Entry 4EPE (X-ray diffraction, 2.05 A resolution); this record covers chains C and A of the 3 polymer chains in the assembly.

[Chain C]
Protein: Urease subunit alpha
Source organism: Enterobacter aerogenes
Notes: EC 3.5.1.5
Reference sequence: P18314 (URE1_ENTAE); residues 1002-1567 here correspond to UniProt positions 2-567 (UniProt number = residue number - 1000)
Amino-acid sequence (566 residues; numbered 1002 to 1567; the number before each row is that of its first residue):
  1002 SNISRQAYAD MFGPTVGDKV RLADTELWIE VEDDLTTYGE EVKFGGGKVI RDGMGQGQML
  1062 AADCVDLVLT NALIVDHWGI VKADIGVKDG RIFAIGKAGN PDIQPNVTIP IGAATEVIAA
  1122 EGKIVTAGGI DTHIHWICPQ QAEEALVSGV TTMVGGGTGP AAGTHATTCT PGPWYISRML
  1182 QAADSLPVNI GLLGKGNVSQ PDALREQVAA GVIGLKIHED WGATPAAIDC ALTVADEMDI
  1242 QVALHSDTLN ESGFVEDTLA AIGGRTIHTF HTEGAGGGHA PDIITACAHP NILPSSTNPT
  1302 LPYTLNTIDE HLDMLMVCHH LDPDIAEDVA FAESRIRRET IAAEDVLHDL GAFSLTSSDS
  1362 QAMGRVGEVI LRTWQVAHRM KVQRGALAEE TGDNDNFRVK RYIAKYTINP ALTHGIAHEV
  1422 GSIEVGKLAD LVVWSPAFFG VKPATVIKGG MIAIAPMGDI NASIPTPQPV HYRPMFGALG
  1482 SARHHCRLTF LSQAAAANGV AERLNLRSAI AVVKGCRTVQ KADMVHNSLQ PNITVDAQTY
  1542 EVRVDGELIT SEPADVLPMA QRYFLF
Modified / non-standard residues: Lys-1217 (lysine nz-carboxylic acid; KCX)
Ion coordination: Ni2+ site 1: His-1134, His-1136, Lys-1217, Asp-1360; Ni2+ site 2: Lys-1217, His-1246, His-1272
Swiss-Prot annotation at these positions:
  - active site: His-1320 (Proton donor)
  - binding site (Ni(2+)): His-1134, His-1136, Lys-1217, His-1246, His-1272, Asp-1360
  - binding site (substrate): His-1219
  - modified residue: Lys-1217 (N6-carboxylysine)

[Chain A]
Protein: Urease subunit gamma
Source organism: Enterobacter aerogenes
Notes: EC 3.5.1.5
Reference sequence: P18316 (URE3_ENTAE); residues 3001-3100 here correspond to UniProt positions 1-100 (UniProt number = residue number - 3000)
Amino-acid sequence (100 residues; numbered 3001 to 3100; the number before each row is that of its first residue):
  3001 MELTPREKDK LLLFTAALVA ERRLARGLKL NYPESVALIS AFIMEGARDG KSVASLMEEG
  3061 RHVLTREQVM EGVPEMIPDI QVEATFPDGS KLVTVHNPII

[How chain C and chain A interact]
Residue-residue contacts (41):
  Phe-1439(C) / Tyr-3032(A)  hydrophobic
  Phe-1439(C) / Met-3076(A)  hydrophobic
  Asp-1460(C) / Lys-3010(A)  salt bridge
  Asp-1460(C) / Glu-3083(A)
  Asn-1462(C) / Arg-3006(A)
  Ala-1463(C) / Glu-3083(A)
  Ser-1464(C) / Glu-3083(A)  hydrogen bond
  Ser-1464(C) / Leu-3092(A)
  Ile-1465(C) / Gln-3081(A)
  Ile-1465(C) / Leu-3092(A)  hydrophobic
  Thr-1467(C) / Gln-3081(A)  hydrogen bond
  Pro-1468(C) / Gln-3081(A)
  Pro-1468(C) / Leu-3092(A)  hydrophobic
  Gln-1469(C) / Lys-3010(A)
  Gln-1469(C) / Leu-3013(A)
  Gln-1469(C) / Val-3036(A)
  Gln-1469(C) / Ser-3040(A)
  Gln-1469(C) / Gln-3081(A)  hydrogen bond (backbone-backbone)
  Pro-1470(C) / Asp-3009(A)
  Pro-1470(C) / Leu-3012(A)  hydrophobic
  Pro-1470(C) / Leu-3013(A)  hydrophobic
  His-1472(C) / Asp-3009(A)  salt bridge
  His-1472(C) / Leu-3012(A)
  Arg-1474(C) / Asp-3009(A)  salt bridge
  Gln-1562(C) / Asn-3031(A)  hydrogen bond (backbone-side chain)
  Gln-1562(C) / Met-3070(A)
  Arg-1563(C) / Asn-3031(A)
  Arg-1563(C) / Tyr-3032(A)  hydrogen bond (backbone-backbone)
  Arg-1563(C) / Pro-3033(A)
  Arg-1563(C) / Met-3070(A)
  Arg-1563(C) / Glu-3071(A)  hydrogen bond (side chain-backbone)
  Tyr-1564(C) / Pro-3033(A)
  Tyr-1564(C) / Met-3076(A)  hydrophobic
  Phe-1565(C) / Asn-3031(A)  hydrogen bond (backbone-side chain)
  Phe-1565(C) / Pro-3033(A)
  Leu-1566(C) / Ala-3016(A)  hydrophobic
  Leu-1566(C) / Arg-3023(A)  hydrogen bond (backbone-side chain)
  Leu-1566(C) / Pro-3033(A)
  Leu-1566(C) / Glu-3034(A)
  Phe-1567(C) / Val-3019(A)  hydrophobic
  Phe-1567(C) / Arg-3023(A)
Other interface residues (no listed pair), chain A (23 interface residues in all): Val-3073, Val-3082, Ser-3090

[In short]
Chain C and chain A form an interface of 18 and 23 residues respectively, with 8 hydrogen bonds and 3 salt
bridges. Polar pairs include Asp-1460(C)/Lys-3010(A), His-1472(C)/Asp-3009(A) and Arg-1474(C)/Asp-3009(A).
UniProt lists active-site residue His-1320(C), 6 Ni2+-binding residues and substrate-binding residue
His-1219(C) on chain C.
Here chain C is Urease subunit alpha and chain A is Urease subunit gamma, both from Enterobacter aerogenes.
Entry 4EPE (Final Urease Structure for Radiation Damage Experiment at 300 K) was determined by X-ray
diffraction, deposited together with 4EP8, 4EPB and 4EPD.
